Entry 6II4 (X-ray diffraction, 3.30 A resolution); this record covers chains A and L of the 4 polymer chains in the assembly.

[Chain A]
Molecule: Hemagglutinin
Source organism: Influenza A virus
UniProtKB: A0A024CX39 (A0A024CX39_9INFA); residues 1-317 here correspond to UniProt positions 19-335 (UniProt number = residue number + 18)
Amino-acid sequence (317 residues; numbered 1 to 317; the number before each row is that of its first residue):
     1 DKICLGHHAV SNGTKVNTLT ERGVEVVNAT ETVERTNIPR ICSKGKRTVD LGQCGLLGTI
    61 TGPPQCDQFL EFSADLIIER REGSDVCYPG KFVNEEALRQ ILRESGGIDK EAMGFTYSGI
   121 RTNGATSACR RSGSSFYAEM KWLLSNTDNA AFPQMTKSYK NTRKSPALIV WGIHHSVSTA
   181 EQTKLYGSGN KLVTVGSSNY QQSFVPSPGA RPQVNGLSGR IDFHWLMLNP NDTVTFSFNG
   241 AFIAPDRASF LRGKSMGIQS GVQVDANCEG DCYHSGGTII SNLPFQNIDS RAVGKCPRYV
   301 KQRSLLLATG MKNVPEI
Disulfides: C42-C268, C54-C66, C87-C129, C272-C296

[Chain L]
Molecule: Light chain of L4A-14 Fab
Source organism: Homo sapiens
Notes: antibody fragment or engineered binder
Amino-acid sequence (212 residues; each row starts with the number of its first residue):
     1 NFMLTQPHSV SESPGKTVTI SCTRSSGSIA SNYVQWYQQR PGSSPTTVIY EYNQRPSGVP
    61 DRFSGSIDSS SNSASLTISG LKTEDEADYY CQSYDSANRV FGGGTKLTVL GQPKAAPSVT
   121 LFPPSSEELQ ANKATLVCLI SDFYPGAVTV AWKADSSPVK AGVETTTPSK QSNNKYAASS
   181 YLSLTPEQWK SHRSYSCQVT HEGSTVEKTV AP
Disulfides: C22-C91, C138-C197

[How chain A and chain L interact]
Contacting residue pairs - 16 pairs, chain A then chain L:
  N149(A) with N32(L), hydrogen bond; Y94(L); S96(L)
  A150(A) with S96(L)
  S178(A) with Y33(L)
  T179(A) with A30(L), hydrogen bond (side chain-backbone); S31(L)
  A180(A) with A30(L); S31(L); Y33(L), hydrophobic; Y52(L), hydrophobic
  E181(A) with Y33(L)
  T183(A) with S31(L), hydrogen bond (side chain-backbone); N32(L)
  K184(A) with Y33(L); E51(L), salt bridge
Interface residues without a listed pair, chain A (10 interface residues in all): T147, D148
Interface residues without a listed pair, chain L (9 interface residues in all): A97

[In short]
Chain A and chain L form an interface of 10 and 9 residues respectively, with 3 hydrogen bonds and 1 salt
bridge. Polar pairs include K184(A)-E51(L), N149(A)-N32(L) and T179(A)-A30(L).
Chain A is Hemagglutinin (Influenza A virus) and chain L is Light chain of L4A-14 Fab (Homo sapiens); the
structure, Crystal structure of H7 hemagglutinin from A/Anhui/1/2013 in complex with a human neutralizing
antibody L4A-14, was determined by X-ray diffraction.
